PDB entry 4WM9 | X-ray diffraction, 2.40 A resolution | chain A

== Chain A ==
Molecule: Beta-lactamase
Organism: Acinetobacter baumannii
UniProtKB: Q8RLA6 (Q8RLA6_ACIBA); residue numbers follow UniProt; this construct covers 31-275
Sequence (245 residues; row label = number of the first residue in the row):
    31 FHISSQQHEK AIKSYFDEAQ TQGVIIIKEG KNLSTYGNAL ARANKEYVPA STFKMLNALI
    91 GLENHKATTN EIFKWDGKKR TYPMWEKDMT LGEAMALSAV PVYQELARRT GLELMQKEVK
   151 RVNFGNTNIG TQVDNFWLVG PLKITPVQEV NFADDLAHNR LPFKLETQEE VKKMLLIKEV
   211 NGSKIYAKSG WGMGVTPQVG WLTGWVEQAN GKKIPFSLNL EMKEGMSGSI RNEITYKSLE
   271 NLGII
Not modelled in the structure: 225-226
Covalent attachments: NXL104, bound form (NXL) linked to S81
Small-molecule neighbours:
  - carbon dioxide (CO2): F83, K84, N87, Y133, W167
  - NXL104, bound form (NXL; (2S,5R)-1-formyl-5-[(sulfooxy)amino]piperidine-2-carboxamide): A80, K84, Y112, W115, S128, V130, L168, K218, S219, G220, W221, M223, R261

== In short ==
Bound to chain A: carbon dioxide. Covalently linked NXL104, bound form: at S81.
Chain A is Beta-lactamase (Acinetobacter baumannii); the structure, Acinetobacter baumanii OXA-24 complex with
Avibactam, was determined by X-ray diffraction, deposited together with 4WMC.
